5MM4 - chains A and B of the 3 polymer chains in the assembly; structure by electron microscopy, 4.50 A resolution (low resolution: residue-level contacts below are approximate; hydrogen-bond / salt-bridge calls are withheld).

[Chain A]
Protein: Tubulin alpha-1A chain
From: Sus scrofa
UniProtKB: P02550 (TBA1A_PIG); residues 1-439 here = UniProt positions 1-439
Amino-acid sequence (439 residues; each row starts with the number of its first residue):
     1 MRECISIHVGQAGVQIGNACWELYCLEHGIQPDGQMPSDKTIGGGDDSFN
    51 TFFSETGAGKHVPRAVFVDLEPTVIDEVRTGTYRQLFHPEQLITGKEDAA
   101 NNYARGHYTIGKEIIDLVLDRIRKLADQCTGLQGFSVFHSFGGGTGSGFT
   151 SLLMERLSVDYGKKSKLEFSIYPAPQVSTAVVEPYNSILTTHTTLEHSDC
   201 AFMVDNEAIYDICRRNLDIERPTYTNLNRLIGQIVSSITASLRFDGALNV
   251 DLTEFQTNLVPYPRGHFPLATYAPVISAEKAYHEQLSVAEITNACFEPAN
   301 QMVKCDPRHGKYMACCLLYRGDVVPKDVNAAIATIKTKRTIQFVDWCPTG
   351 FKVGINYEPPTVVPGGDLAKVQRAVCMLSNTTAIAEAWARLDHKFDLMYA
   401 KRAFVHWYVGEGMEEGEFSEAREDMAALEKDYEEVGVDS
Unresolved in the structure: 1, 39-48
Differences from the reference sequence: conflict G265 (Ala in P02550)
Bound ions: Mg2+: T145 (together with GTP)
Residues lining bound ligands: GTP (guanosine-5'-triphosphate): G10, Q11, A12, G13, Q15, D98, A100, N101, S140, G142, G143, G144, T145, G146, I171, T179, E183, N206, Y224, N228

[Chain B]
Protein: Tubulin beta chain
From: Sus scrofa
UniProtKB: P02554 (TBB_PIG); the author numbering skips numbers that UniProt does not, so the offset changes along the chain: 1-44 = UniProt 1-44; 47-360 = UniProt 45-358; 369-437 = UniProt 359-427
Amino-acid sequence (427 residues; numbered 1 to 437; 10 numbers in that range are skipped by the numbering (no residue carries them; nothing is unmodelled there); the number before each row is that of its first residue):
     1 MREIVHIQAGQCGNQIGAKFWEVISDEHGIDPTGSYHGDSDLQL
    47 ERINVYYNEAAGNKYVPRAILVDLEPGTMDSVRSGPFGQIFRPDNFVFGQ
    97 SGAGNNWAKGHYTEGAELVDSVLDVVRKESESCDCLQGFQLTHSLGGGTG
   147 SGMGTLLISKIREEYPDRIMNTFSVVPSPKVSDTVVEPYNATLSVHQLVE
   197 NTDETYCIDNEALYDICFRTLKLTTPTYGDLNHLVSATMSGVTTCLRFPG
   247 QLNADLRKLAVNMVPFPRLHFFMPGFAPLTSRGSQQYRALTVPELTQQMF
   297 DAKNMMAACDPRHGRYLTVAAVFRGRMSMKEVDEQMLNVQNKNSSYFVEW
   347 IPNNVKTAVCDIPP
   369 RGLKMSATFIGNSTAIQELFKRISEQFTAMFRRKAFLHWYTGEGMDEMEF
   419 TEAESNMNDLVSEYQQYQD
Unresolved in the structure: 1
Residues lining bound ligands:
  - GDP (guanosine-5'-diphosphate): G10, Q11, C12, Q15, I16, N101, S140, G142, G143, G144, T145, G146, S147, N206, Y224, N228
  - taxol (TA1): E22, V23, D26, E27, L219, D226, H229, L230, A233, S236, F272, P274, L275, T276, S277, Q281, P360, R369, G370, L371

[Chain A / chain B interface]
Contacting residue pairs (63; chain A residue first):
  Q11(A) - G246(B)
  Q11(A) - Q247(B)
  Q11(A) - L248(B)
  Q11(A) - N249(B)
  P72(A) - R2(B)
  P72(A) - R48(B)
  T73(A) - N249(B)
  D76(A) - E47(B)
  D76(A) - R48(B)
  E77(A) - P245(B)
  E77(A) - D357(B)
  K96(A) - R2(B)
  E97(A) - R253(B)
  D98(A) - R253(B)
  D98(A) - K254(B)
  A99(A) - R253(B)
  A100(A) - D251(B)
  A100(A) - R253(B)
  A100(A) - K254(B)
  A100(A) - V257(B)
  N101(A) - K254(B)
  N102(A) - V257(B)
  R105(A) - R253(B)
  Q176(A) - L333(B)
  V177(A) - D329(B)
  V177(A) - L333(B)
  S178(A) - M332(B)
  S178(A) - N349(B)
  T179(A) - N349(B)
  T179(A) - K352(B)
  T179(A) - T353(B)
  A180(A) - N258(B)
  A180(A) - N349(B)
  A180(A) - K352(B)
  V181(A) - N258(B)
  V182(A) - N258(B)
  Y210(A) - M325(B)
  Y210(A) - K326(B)
  Y210(A) - D329(B)
  E220(A) - K326(B)
  R221(A) - S324(B)
  R221(A) - E327(B)
  P222(A) - S324(B)
  P222(A) - K326(B)
  Y224(A) - Q247(B)
  Y224(A) - L248(B)
  Y224(A) - M325(B)
  K394(A) - P348(B)
  L397(A) - W346(B)
  M398(A) - W346(B)
  M398(A) - P348(B)
  K401(A) - W346(B)
  K401(A) - Y435(B)
  A403(A) - P261(B)
  F404(A) - V257(B)
  F404(A) - N258(B)
  F404(A) - V260(B)
  F404(A) - P261(B)
  F404(A) - I347(B)
  H406(A) - V260(B)
  H406(A) - P263(B)
  W407(A) - A256(B)
  W407(A) - V257(B)
Interface residues without a listed pair, chain A (39 interface residues in all): Q15, E71, G95, C213, R214, V405
Interface residues without a listed pair, chain B (37 interface residues in all): R164, M259, T314, E330, V351

[Overview]
The interface between chain A and chain B involves 39 residues on one side and 37 on the other. Bound to chain
A: GTP. Bound to chain B: taxol and GDP.
Here chain A is Tubulin alpha-1A chain and chain B is Tubulin beta chain, both from Sus scrofa. Entry 5MM4
(Ustilago maydis kinesin-5 motor domain in the AMPPNP state bound to microtubules) was determined by electron
microscopy, deposited together with 5MM7.
